Entry 8VQD (electron microscopy, 2.61 A resolution); this record covers chains C and B of the 3 polymer chains in the assembly.

== Chain C ==
Name: Variable Heavy chain of TL1 Fab
From: Homo sapiens
Notes: antibody fragment or engineered binder
Amino-acid sequence (257 residues; numbered -2 to 254; the number before each row is that of its first residue; numbers below 1 keep their minus sign (Glu-2 is residue -2)):
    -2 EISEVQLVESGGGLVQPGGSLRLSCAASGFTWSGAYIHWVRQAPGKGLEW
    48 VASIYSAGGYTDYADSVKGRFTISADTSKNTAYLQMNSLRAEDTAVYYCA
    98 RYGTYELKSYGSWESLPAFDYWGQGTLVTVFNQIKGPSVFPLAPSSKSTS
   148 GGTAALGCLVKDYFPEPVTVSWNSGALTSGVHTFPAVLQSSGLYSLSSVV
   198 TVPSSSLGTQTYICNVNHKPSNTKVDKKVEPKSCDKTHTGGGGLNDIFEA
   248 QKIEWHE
Unresolved in the structure: -2 to 1, 129-254
Disulfide bonds: Cys22-Cys96

== Chain B ==
Name: Variable Light chain of TL1 Fab
From: Homo sapiens
Notes: antibody fragment or engineered binder
Amino-acid sequence (215 residues; numbered 1 to 215; the number before each row is that of its first residue):
     1 DIQMTQSPSSLSASVGDRVTITCRASQSVSSAVAWYQQKPGKAPKLLIYS
    51 ASSLYSGVPSRFSGSRSGTDFTLTISSLQPEDFATYYCQQSEWGGLITFG
   101 QGTKVEIKRTVAAPSVFIFPPSDSQLKSGTASVVCLLNNFYPREAKVQWK
   151 VDNALQSGNSQESVTEQDSKDSTYSLSSTLTLSKADYEKHKVYACEVTHQ
   201 GLSSPVTKSFNRGEC
Unresolved in the structure: 1, 109-215
Disulfide bonds: Cys23-Cys88

== Chain C / chain B interface ==
Pairs across the interface - 35 pairs, chain C then chain B:
  His35(C) with Ile97(B)
  Val37(C) with Phe99(B), hydrophobic
  Gln39(C) with Gln38(B), hydrogen bond; Tyr87(B), hydrogen bond
  Gly44(C) with Tyr87(B)
  Leu45(C) with Pro44(B), hydrophobic; Tyr87(B); Phe99(B)
  Trp47(C) with Gly95(B); Leu96(B), hydrophobic; Ile97(B)
  Asp59(C) with Gly94(B); Gly95(B)
  Tyr95(C) with Gln38(B); Lys42(B); Ala43(B), hydrophobic
  Tyr99(C) with Gln89(B); Ser91(B); Ile97(B), hydrophobic
  Leu113(C) with Tyr49(B), hydrophobic; Tyr55(B), hydrophobic
  Pro114(C) with Ser31(B); Tyr49(B)
  Ala115(C) with Tyr36(B); Leu46(B), hydrophobic; Tyr49(B), hydrophobic
  Phe116(C) with Tyr36(B), hydrogen bond (backbone-side chain); Leu46(B); Gln89(B); Ile97(B), hydrophobic; Phe99(B), hydrophobic
  Asp117(C) with Tyr55(B)
  Trp119(C) with Ala43(B), hydrophobic; Pro44(B)
  Gly120(C) with Ala43(B)
Interface residues without a listed pair, chain C (19 interface residues in all): Lys43, Ser50, Lys105
Interface residues without a listed pair, chain B (20 interface residues in all): Gln3, Ala34, Gln101

== Summary ==
19 residues of chain C face 20 of chain B across their interface; the contacts include 3 hydrogen bonds. Polar
pairs include Gln39(C)-Gln38(B), Gln39(C)-Tyr87(B) and Phe116(C)-Tyr36(B).
Here chain C is Variable Heavy chain of TL1 Fab and chain B is Variable Light chain of TL1 Fab, both from Homo
sapiens. Entry 8VQD (HER2 S310F in complex with TL1 Fab) was determined by electron microscopy (same
publication as 8VQE).
